PDB entry 1N3C | X-ray diffraction, 2.70 A resolution | chains B and A of the 3 polymer chains in the assembly

[Chain B]
Molecule: DNA complement strand
Sequence (15 nucleotides; row label = number of the first residue in the row):
     1 GGTAGACCTG GACGC

[Chain A]
Protein: N-glycosylase/DNA lyase
From: Homo sapiens
Notes: fragment: 3.2.2.-, 4.2.99.18
Reference sequence: O15527 (OGG1_HUMAN); residues 12-325 here = UniProt positions 12-325
Amino-acid sequence (317 residues; row label = number of the first residue in the row):
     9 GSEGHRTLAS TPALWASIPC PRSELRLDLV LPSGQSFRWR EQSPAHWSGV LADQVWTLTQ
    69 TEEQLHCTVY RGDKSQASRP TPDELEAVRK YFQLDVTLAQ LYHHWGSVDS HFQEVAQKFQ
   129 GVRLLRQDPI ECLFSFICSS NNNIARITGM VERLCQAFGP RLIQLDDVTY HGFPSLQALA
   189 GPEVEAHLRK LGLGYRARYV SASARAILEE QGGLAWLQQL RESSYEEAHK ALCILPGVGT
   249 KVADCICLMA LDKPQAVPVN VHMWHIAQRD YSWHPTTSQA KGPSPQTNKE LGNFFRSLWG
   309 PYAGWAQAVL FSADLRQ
Not modelled in the structure: 80-82
Sequence notes: cloning artifact (9-11); engineered mutation Asn268 (Asp in O15527)
Curated features (UniProtKB/Swiss-Prot):
  - active site: Lys249 (Schiff-base intermediate with DNA)
  - binding site (DNA): Asn149, Arg154, Arg204, His270, Gln287
  - binding site (8-oxoguanine): Pro266, Gln315, Phe319
  - natural variant: Gly12 (G12E: Found in a kidney cancer sample), Arg46 (R46Q: Found in a clear cell renal cell carcinoma sample), Ala85 (A85S: Found in a lung cancer sample), Arg131 (R131Q: Found in a lung cancer sample), Arg154 (R154H: Found in a gastric cancer sample), Ser232 (S232T: Found in a kidney cancer sample)
  - mutagenesis: Lys249 (K249Q: Loss of activity)

[How chain B and chain A interact]
Contacting residue pairs - 13 pairs, chain B then chain A:
  DG2(B) with Gln287(A), sugar contact
  DT3(B) with Gln287(A), hydrogen bond to the phosphate; Ala288(A), hydrogen bond to the phosphate; Ser292(A), phosphate contact
  DC7(B) with Asn149(A), base contact; Tyr203(A), phosphate contact
  DC8(B) with Asn149(A), hydrogen bond to the base; Arg154(A), hydrogen bond to the base; Gly202(A), sugar contact; Tyr203(A), hydrogen bond to the sugar; Arg204(A), hydrogen bond to the base
  DT9(B) with Arg154(A), hydrogen bond to the sugar; Gly200(A), sugar contact
Interface residues without a listed pair, chain B (6 interface residues in all): DG10
Interface residues without a listed pair, chain A (12 interface residues in all): Asn150, Asn151, Leu201

[In short]
The interface between chain B and chain A involves 6 residues on one side and 12 on the other; the contacts
include 7 hydrogen bonds. Polar pairs include DC8(B)-Asn149(A), DC8(B)-Arg154(A) and DC8(B)-Arg204(A).
Chain B is DNA complement strand and chain A is N-glycosylase/DNA lyase (Homo sapiens); the structure,
Structural and biochemical exploration of a critical amino acid in human 8-oxoguanine glycosylase, was
determined by X-ray diffraction, deposited together with 1N39 and 1N3A.
